PDB entry 6XAS | electron microscopy, 3.80 A resolution | chains W and J of the 15 polymer chains in the assembly

Chain W:
Protein: DNA-directed RNA polymerase subunit omega
Organism: Escherichia coli (strain K12)
Notes: EC 2.7.7.6
Reference sequence: P0A800 (RPOZ_ECOLI); numbering as in UniProt (aligned over 1-91)
Amino-acid sequence (91 residues; each row starts with the number of its first residue):
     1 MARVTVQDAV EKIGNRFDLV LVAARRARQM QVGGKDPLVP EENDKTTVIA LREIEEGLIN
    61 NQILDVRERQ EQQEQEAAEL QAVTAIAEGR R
Not modelled in the structure: 1, 57-91

Chain J:
Protein: DNA-directed RNA polymerase subunit beta'
Organism: Escherichia coli (strain K12)
Notes: EC 2.7.7.6
Reference sequence: P0A8T7 (RPOC_ECOLI); residue numbers follow UniProt; this construct covers 2-1407
Amino-acid sequence (1416 residues; each row starts with the number of its first residue):
     1 VKDLLKFLKA QTKTEEFDAI KIALASPDMI RSWSFGEVKK PETINYRTFK PERDGLFCAR
    61 IFGPVKDYEC LCGKYKRLKH RGVICEKCGV EVTQTKVRRE RMGHIELASP TAHIWFLKSL
   121 PSRIGLLLDM PLRDIERVLY FESYVVIEGG MTNLERQQIL TEEQYLDALE EFGDEFDAKM
   181 GAEAIQALLK SMDLEQECEQ LREELNETNS ETKRKKLTKR IKLLEAFVQS GNKPEWMILT
   241 VLPVLPPDLR PLVPLDGGRF ATSDLNDLYR RVINRNNRLK RLLDLAAPDI IVRNEKRMLQ
   301 EAVDALLDNG RRGRAITGSN KRPLKSLADM IKGKQGRFRQ NLLGKRVDYS GRSVITVGPY
   361 LRLHQCGLPK KMALELFKPF IYGKLELRGL ATTIKAAKKM VEREEAVVWD ILDEVIREHP
   421 VLLNRAPTLH RLGIQAFEPV LIEGKAIQLH PLVCAAYNAD FDGDQMAVHV PLTLEAQLEA
   481 RALMMSTNNI LSPANGEPII VPSQDVVLGL YYMTRDCVNA KGEGMVLTGP KEAERLYRSG
   541 LASLHARVKV RITEYEKDAN GELVAKTSLK DTTVGRAILW MIVPKGLPYS IVNQALGKKA
   601 ISKMLNTCYR ILGLKPTVIF ADQIMYTGFA YAARSGASVG IDDMVIPEKK HEIISEAEAE
   661 VAEIQEQFQS GLVTAGERYN KVIDIWAAAN DRVSKAMMDN LQTETVINRD GQEEKQVSFN
   721 SIYMMADSGA RGSAAQIRQL AGMRGLMAKP DGSIIETPIT ANFREGLNVL QYFISTHGAR
   781 KGLADTALKT ANSGYLTRRL VDVAQDLVVT EDDCGTHEGI MMTPVIEGGD VKEPLRDRVL
   841 GRVTAEDVLK PGTADILVPR NTLLHEQWCD LLEENSVDAV KVRSVVSCDT DFGVCAHCYG
   901 RDLARGHIIN KGEAIGVIAA QSIGEPGTQL TMRTFHIGGA ASRAAAESSI QVKNKGSIKL
   961 SNVKSVVNSS GKLVITSRNT ELKLIDEFGR TKESYKVPYG AVLAKGDGEQ VAGGETVANW
  1021 DPHTMPVITE VSGFVRFTDM IDGQTITRQT DELTGLSSLV VLDSAERTAG GKDLRPALKI
  1081 VDAQGNDVLI PGTDMPAQYF LPGKAIVQLE DGVQISSGDT LARIPQESGG TKDITGGLPR
  1141 VADLFEARRP KEPAILAEIS GIVSFGKETK GKRRLVITPV DGSDPYEEMI PKWRQLNVFE
  1201 GERVERGDVI SDGPEAPHDI LRLRGVHAVT RYIVNEVQDV YRLQGVKIND KHIEVIVRQM
  1261 LRKATIVNAG SSDFLEGEQV EYSRVKIANR ELEANGKVGA TYSRDLLGIT KASLATESFI
  1321 SAASFQETTR VLTEAAVAGK RDELRGLKEN VIVGRLIPAG TGYAYHQDRM RRRAAGEAPA
  1381 APQVTAEDAS ASLAELLNAG LGGSDNELEV HHHHHH
Not modelled in the structure: 1-9, 934-947, 1083-1096, 1127-1135, 1374-1416
Differences from the reference sequence: expression tag (1, 1408-1416)
Metal / ion sites: Zn2+ site 1: Cys-85, Cys-88; Mg2+: Asp-460, Asp-464 (shared with 1 residue of chain R); Zn2+ site 2: Cys-814, Cys-888, Cys-895, Cys-898
Swiss-Prot annotation at these positions:
  - binding site (Zn(2+)): Cys-70, Cys-72, Cys-85, Cys-88, Cys-814, Cys-888, Cys-895, Cys-898
  - binding site (Mg(2+)): Asp-460, Asp-462, Asp-464
  - modified residue: Lys-983 (N6-acetyllysine)

Chain W / chain J interface:
Contacting residue pairs - 37 pairs, chain W then chain J:
  Arg-3(W) / Glu-438(J)
  Arg-3(W) / Arg-481(J)  hydrogen bond (backbone-side chain)
  Val-4(W) / His-364(J)
  Val-4(W) / Thr-487(J)  hydrogen bond (backbone-side chain)
  Thr-5(W) / Thr-487(J)
  Thr-5(W) / Asn-488(J)
  Thr-5(W) / Leu-614(J)
  Thr-5(W) / Lys-615(J)
  Val-6(W) / Ala-482(J)  hydrophobic
  Val-6(W) / Asn-488(J)
  Gln-7(W) / Leu-614(J)
  Gln-7(W) / Lys-615(J)  hydrogen bond
  Asp-8(W) / Lys-615(J)  salt bridge
  Asn-15(W) / Asn-910(J)  hydrogen bond (backbone-side chain)
  Arg-16(W) / Ala-482(J)  hydrogen bond (side chain-backbone)
  Arg-16(W) / Leu-483(J)
  Arg-16(W) / Asn-488(J)
  Arg-16(W) / Arg-905(J)
  Phe-17(W) / Glu-913(J)
  Phe-17(W) / Gly-1360(J)
  Val-20(W) / Leu-478(J)
  Val-20(W) / Glu-479(J)
  Ala-23(W) / Leu-478(J)
  Ala-24(W) / Leu-474(J)
  Ala-24(W) / Glu-475(J)
  Ala-24(W) / Leu-478(J)
  Ala-27(W) / Leu-474(J)  hydrophobic
  Arg-28(W) / Leu-474(J)
  Arg-28(W) / Glu-475(J)  salt bridge
  Asn-43(W) / Arg-417(J)
  Asp-44(W) / Glu-418(J)
  Lys-45(W) / Glu-414(J)  hydrogen bond (side chain-backbone)
  Lys-45(W) / Val-415(J)
  Lys-45(W) / Glu-418(J)  hydrogen bond (backbone-side chain)
  Thr-47(W) / Gln-477(J)
  Thr-47(W) / Leu-478(J)
  Val-48(W) / Glu-418(J)
Interface residues without a listed pair, chain W (23 interface residues in all): Leu-21, Gln-31, Thr-46, Leu-51
Interface residues without a listed pair, chain J (29 interface residues in all): Arg-362, His-419, Met-485, Gly-613, Lys-911, Ala-1359, Thr-1361

Overview:
Chain W and chain J form an interface of 23 and 29 residues respectively, with 7 hydrogen bonds and 2 salt
bridges. Polar pairs include Asp-8(W)/Lys-615(J), Arg-28(W)/Glu-475(J) and Arg-3(W)/Arg-481(J). UniProt lists
8 Zn2+-binding residues and 3 Mg2+-binding residues on chain J.
Chain W is DNA-directed RNA polymerase subunit omega and chain J is DNA-directed RNA polymerase subunit beta',
both from Escherichia coli (strain K12); the structure, CryoEM Structure of E. coli Rho-dependent
Transcription Pre-termination Complex, was determined by electron microscopy (same publication as 6XAV).
